Entry 3SMN (X-ray diffraction, 2.00 A resolution); this record covers chains A and P.

[Chain A]
Molecule: 14-3-3 protein sigma
From: Homo sapiens
Reference sequence: P31947 (1433S_HUMAN); numbering as in UniProt (aligned over 1-231)
Sequence (236 residues; row label = number of the first residue in the row; numbers below 1 keep their minus sign (Gly-4 is residue -4)):
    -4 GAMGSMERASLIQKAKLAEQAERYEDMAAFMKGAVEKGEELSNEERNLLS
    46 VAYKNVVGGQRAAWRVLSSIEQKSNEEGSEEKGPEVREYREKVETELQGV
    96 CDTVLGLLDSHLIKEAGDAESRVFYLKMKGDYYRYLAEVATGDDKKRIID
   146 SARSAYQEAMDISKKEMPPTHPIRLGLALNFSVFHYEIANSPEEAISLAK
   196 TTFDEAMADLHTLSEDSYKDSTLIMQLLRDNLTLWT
Differences from the reference sequence: expression tag (-4 to 0); engineered mutation Asn38 (Cys in P31947), His166 (Asn in P31947)
Swiss-Prot annotation at these positions:
  - site (Interaction with phosphoserine on interacting protein): Arg56, Arg129
  - modified residue (Phosphoserine): Ser5, Ser74
Ion coordination: Mg2+ site 1 near Glu2 (its only coordinating residue here); Mg2+ site 2: Glu35, Glu110; Ca2+ site 1 near Glu161 (its only coordinating residue here); Ca2+ site 2 near Asp215 (its only coordinating residue here)
Ligand contacts: Fusicoccin A-THF (FC7): Asn42, Ser45, Val46, Phe119, Lys122, Met123, Pro167, Ile168, Gly171, Leu218, Ile219

[Chain P]
Molecule: TASK-3 peptide
Sequence (6 residues; numbered 369 to 374; the number before each row is that of its first residue):
   369 KRRKSV
Modified residues: Ser373 (phosphoserine; SEP)

[Chain A / chain P interface]
Contacting residue pairs (27; chain A residue first):
  Lys49(A) with Ser373(P); Val374(P)
  Arg56(A) with Arg370(P); Arg371(P); Ser373(P)
  Arg60(A) with Arg370(P)
  Lys122(A) with Val374(P), hydrogen bond (side chain-backbone)
  Arg129(A) with Arg371(P); Ser373(P)
  Tyr130(A) with Ser373(P)
  Glu133(A) with Arg371(P), salt bridge
  Gly171(A) with Val374(P)
  Leu174(A) with Lys372(P); Ser373(P); Val374(P), hydrophobic
  Asn175(A) with Ser373(P); Val374(P), hydrogen bond (side chain-backbone)
  Val178(A) with Arg371(P); Lys372(P)
  Glu182(A) with Arg371(P), salt bridge
  Leu222(A) with Lys372(P)
  Asp225(A) with Lys372(P), salt bridge
  Asn226(A) with Arg371(P); Lys372(P), hydrogen bond (side chain-backbone)
  Leu229(A) with Lys369(P); Arg370(P); Arg371(P)
Other interface residues (no listed pair), chain A (18 interface residues in all): Asp126, Trp230

[Overview]
18 residues of chain A face 6 of chain P across their interface, with 3 hydrogen bonds and 3 salt bridges.
Polar contacts include Glu133(A)-Arg371(P), Glu182(A)-Arg371(P) and Asp225(A)-Lys372(P). Bound to chain A:
Fusicoccin A-THF. Glu35(A) and Glu110(A) coordinate Mg2+ site 2.
Here chain A is 14-3-3 protein sigma (Homo sapiens) and chain P is TASK-3 peptide. Entry 3SMN (Crystal
structure of human 14-3-3 sigma C38N/N166H in complex with task-3 peptide and stabilizer Fusicoccin A-THF) was
determined by X-ray diffraction together with 3P1N, 3P1O, 3P1P, 3P1Q, 3P1R, 3P1S and 8 further entries from
the same study.
